Entry 4ZH3 (X-ray diffraction, 4.08 A resolution (low resolution: residue-level contacts below are approximate; hydrogen-bond / salt-bridge calls are withheld)); this record covers chains D and F of the 6 polymer chains in the assembly.

[Chain D]
Name: DNA-directed RNA polymerase subunit beta'
Source organism: Escherichia coli (strain K12)
Notes: EC 2.7.7.6
UniProt: P0A8T7 (RPOC_ECOLI); residues 1-1407 here = UniProt positions 1-1407
Amino-acid sequence (1407 residues; row label = number of the first residue in the row):
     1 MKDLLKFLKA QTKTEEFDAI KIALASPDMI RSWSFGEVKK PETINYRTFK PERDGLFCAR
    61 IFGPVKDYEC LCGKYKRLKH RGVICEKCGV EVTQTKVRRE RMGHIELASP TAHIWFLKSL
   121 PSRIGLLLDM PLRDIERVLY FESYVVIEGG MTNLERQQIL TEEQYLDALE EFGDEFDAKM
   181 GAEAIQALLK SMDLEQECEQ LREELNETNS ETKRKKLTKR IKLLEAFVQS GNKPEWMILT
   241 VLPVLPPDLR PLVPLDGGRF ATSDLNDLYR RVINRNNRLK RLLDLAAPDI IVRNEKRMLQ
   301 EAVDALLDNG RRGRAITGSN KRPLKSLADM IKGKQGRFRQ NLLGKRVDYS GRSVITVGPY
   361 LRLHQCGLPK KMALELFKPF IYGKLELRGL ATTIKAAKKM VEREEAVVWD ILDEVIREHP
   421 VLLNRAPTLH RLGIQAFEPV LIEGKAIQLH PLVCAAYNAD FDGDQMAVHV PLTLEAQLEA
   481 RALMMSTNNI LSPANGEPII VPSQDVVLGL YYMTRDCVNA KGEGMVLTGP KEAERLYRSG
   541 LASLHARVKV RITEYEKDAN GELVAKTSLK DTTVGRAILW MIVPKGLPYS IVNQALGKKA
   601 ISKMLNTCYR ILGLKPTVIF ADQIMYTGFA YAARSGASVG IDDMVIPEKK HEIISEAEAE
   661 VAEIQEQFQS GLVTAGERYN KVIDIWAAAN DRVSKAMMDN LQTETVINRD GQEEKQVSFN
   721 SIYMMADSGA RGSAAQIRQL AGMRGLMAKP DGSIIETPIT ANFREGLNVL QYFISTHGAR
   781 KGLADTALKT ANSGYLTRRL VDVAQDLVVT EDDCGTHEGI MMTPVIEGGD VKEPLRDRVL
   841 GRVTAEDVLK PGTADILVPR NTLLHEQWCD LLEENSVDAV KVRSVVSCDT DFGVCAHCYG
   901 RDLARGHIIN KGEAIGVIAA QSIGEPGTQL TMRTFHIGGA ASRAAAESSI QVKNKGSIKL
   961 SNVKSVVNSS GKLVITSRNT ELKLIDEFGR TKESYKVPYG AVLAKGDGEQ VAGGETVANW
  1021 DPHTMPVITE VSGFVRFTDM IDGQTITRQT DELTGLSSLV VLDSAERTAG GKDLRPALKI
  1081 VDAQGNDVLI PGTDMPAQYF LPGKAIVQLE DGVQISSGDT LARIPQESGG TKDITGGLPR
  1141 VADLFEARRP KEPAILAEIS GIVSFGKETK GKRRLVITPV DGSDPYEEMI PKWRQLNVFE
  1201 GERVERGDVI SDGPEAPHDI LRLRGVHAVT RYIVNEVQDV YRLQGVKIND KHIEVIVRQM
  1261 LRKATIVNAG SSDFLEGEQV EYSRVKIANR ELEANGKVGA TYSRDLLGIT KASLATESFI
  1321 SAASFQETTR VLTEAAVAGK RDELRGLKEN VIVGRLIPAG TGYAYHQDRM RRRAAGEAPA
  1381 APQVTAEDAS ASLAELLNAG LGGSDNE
Unresolved in the structure: 1-7, 330-344, 932-1134, 1377-1407
Metal / ion sites: Zn2+ site 1: Cys70, Cys72, Cys85; Zn2+ site 2: Cys814, Cys888, Cys895, Cys898
Residues lining bound ligands:
  - CBRH16-Br (4OD; N'-(3-bromophenyl)-4-fluoro-N-hydroxy-3-(trifluoromethyl)benzenecarboximidamide): Lys749, Pro750, Ile755, Leu770, Phe773, Ile774, His777
  - Mg2+ (MG): Asp460, Asp462, Asp464
UniProt features mapped onto this chain:
  - binding site (Zn(2+)): Cys70, Cys72, Cys85, Cys88, Cys814, Cys888, Cys895, Cys898
  - binding site (Mg(2+)): Asp460, Asp462, Asp464
  - modified residue: Lys983 (N6-acetyllysine)

[Chain F]
Name: RNA polymerase sigma factor RpoD
Source organism: Escherichia coli (strain K12)
UniProt: P00579 (RPOD_ECOLI); residues 1-613 here = UniProt positions 1-613
Amino-acid sequence (613 residues; row label = number of the first residue in the row):
     1 MEQNPQSQLK LLVTRGKEQG YLTYAEVNDH LPEDIVDSDQ IEDIIQMIND MGIQVMEEAP
    61 DADDLMLAEN TADEDAAEAA AQVLSSVESE IGRTTDPVRM YMREMGTVEL LTREGEIDIA
   121 KRIEDGINQV QCSVAEYPEA ITYLLEQYDR VEAEEARLSD LITGFVDPNA EEDLAPTATH
   181 VGSELSQEDL DDDEDEDEED GDDDSADDDN SIDPELAREK FAELRAQYVV TRDTIKAKGR
   241 SHATAQEEIL KLSEVFKQFR LVPKQFDYLV NSMRVMMDRV RTQERLIMKL CVEQCKMPKK
   301 NFITLFTGNE TSDTWFNAAI AMNKPWSEKL HDVSEEVHRA LQKLQQIEEE TGLTIEQVKD
   361 INRRMSIGEA KARRAKKEMV EANLRLVISI AKKYTNRGLQ FLDLIQEGNI GLMKAVDKFE
   421 YRRGYKFSTY ATWWIRQAIT RSIADQARTI RIPVHMIETI NKLNRISRQM LQEMGREPTP
   481 EELAERMLMP EDKIRKVLKI AKEPISMETP IGDDEDSHLG DFIEDTTLEL PLDSATTESL
   541 RAATHDVLAG LTAREAKVLR MRFGIDMNTD YTLEEVGKQF DVTRERIRQI EAKALRKLRH
   601 PSRSEVLRSF LDD
Unresolved in the structure: 1-4, 57-69, 90-91, 168-212, 237-242, 613
UniProt features mapped onto this chain:
  - DNA-binding region: Leu573 to Ala592 (H-T-H motif)
  - region: Arg584 to Arg599 (Interaction with anti-sigma factors)
  - motif: Asp403 to Gln406 (Interaction with polymerase core subunit RpoC)
  - site: Arg562 (Interaction with anti-sigma factors)

[How chain D and chain F interact]
Pairs across the interface - 97 pairs, chain D then chain F:
  Glu42(D) - Arg451(F)
  Thr43(D) - Thr449(F)
  Thr43(D) - Ile450(F)
  Ile44(D) - Ile450(F)
  Tyr46(D) - Arg451(F)
  Tyr46(D) - Ile452(F)
  Tyr46(D) - Pro453(F)
  Tyr46(D) - Met456(F)
  Tyr46(D) - Ile500(F)
  Arg47(D) - Ile500(F)
  Arg77(D) - Thr569(F)
  Leu120(D) - Met47(F)
  Arg133(D) - Glu88(F)
  Arg133(D) - Arg93(F)
  Tyr140(D) - Thr95(F)
  Tyr140(D) - Met100(F)
  Glu142(D) - Met100(F)
  Glu142(D) - Arg103(F)
  Pro251(D) - Met507(F)
  Gly257(D) - Lys499(F)
  Gly257(D) - Lys502(F)
  Gly258(D) - Lys499(F)
  Arg259(D) - Lys502(F)
  Arg259(D) - Ile505(F)
  Phe260(D) - Pro504(F)
  Phe260(D) - Ile505(F)
  Ala261(D) - Pro504(F)
  Ala261(D) - Ile505(F)
  Thr262(D) - Pro504(F)
  Thr262(D) - Ile505(F)
  Thr262(D) - Ser506(F)
  Thr262(D) - Met507(F)
  Ser263(D) - Met507(F)
  Asp264(D) - Ser506(F)
  Asp264(D) - Glu508(F)
  Arg270(D) - Gln446(F)
  Arg270(D) - Arg448(F)
  Arg270(D) - Thr449(F)
  Arg271(D) - Gln400(F)
  Asn274(D) - Gln446(F)
  Arg275(D) - Gln400(F)
  Arg275(D) - Asp403(F)
  Arg278(D) - Asp403(F)
  Arg278(D) - Gln406(F)
  Arg278(D) - Glu407(F)
  Arg278(D) - Ile410(F)
  Arg278(D) - Gln446(F)
  Arg281(D) - Glu407(F)
  Arg281(D) - Ile410(F)
  Leu282(D) - Gln406(F)
  Leu282(D) - Ile410(F)
  Leu282(D) - Met413(F)
  Leu285(D) - Met413(F)
  Ala286(D) - Lys377(F)
  Ala287(D) - Met413(F)
  Pro288(D) - Glu381(F)
  Ile290(D) - Glu104(F)
  Ile290(D) - Glu381(F)
  Ile290(D) - Leu384(F)
  Ile291(D) - Val380(F)
  Ile291(D) - Gln406(F)
  Ile291(D) - Asn409(F)
  Arg293(D) - Glu104(F)
  Asn294(D) - Tyr101(F)
  Asn294(D) - Leu402(F)
  Asn294(D) - Gln406(F)
  Glu295(D) - Gln406(F)
  Arg297(D) - Met100(F)
  Arg297(D) - Tyr101(F)
  Arg297(D) - Glu104(F)
  Met298(D) - Leu402(F)
  Met298(D) - Asp403(F)
  Met298(D) - Gln406(F)
  Glu301(D) - Pro97(F)
  Arg312(D) - Asp39(F)
  Arg322(D) - Pro510(F)
  Lys325(D) - Glu508(F)
  Tyr382(D) - Leu532(F)
  Thr392(D) - Val606(F)
  Thr392(D) - Ser609(F)
  Thr393(D) - Ser539(F)
  Thr393(D) - Ser609(F)
  Thr393(D) - Phe610(F)
  Ile394(D) - Ala535(F)
  Ile394(D) - Thr536(F)
  Ile394(D) - Ser539(F)
  Lys395(D) - Asp533(F)
  Lys395(D) - Thr536(F)
  Lys395(D) - Asp612(F)
  Lys398(D) - Leu532(F)
  Lys399(D) - Ser609(F)
  Lys399(D) - Leu611(F)
  Lys399(D) - Asp612(F)
  Glu1146(D) - Asn70(F)
  Thr1310(D) - Asn70(F)
  Lys1311(D) - Thr71(F)
  Lys1311(D) - Ala72(F)
Interface residues without a listed pair, chain D (60 interface residues in all): Phe49, Lys79, Glu136, Val253, Leu255, Gly310, Asn320, Ala396, Arg1148
Interface residues without a listed pair, chain F (65 interface residues in all): Asp73, Val87, Thr94, Met105, Arg373, Ile405, Ala447, Leu519, Ile523, Met567, Asn568, Glu605

[Summary]
60 residues of chain D and 65 residues of chain F are in contact. Bound to chain D: Mg2+ and CBRH16-Br. The
Zn2+ site 1 is built by Cys70(D), Cys72(D) and Cys85(D). From UniProt: 8 Zn2+-binding residues and 3
Mg2+-binding residues on chain D.
Chain D is DNA-directed RNA polymerase subunit beta' and chain F is RNA polymerase sigma factor RpoD, both
from Escherichia coli (strain K12); the structure, Crystal structure of Escherichia coli RNA polymerase in
complex with CBRH16-Br, was determined by X-ray diffraction together with 4ZH2 and 4ZH4 from the same study.
